PDB entry 6PST | electron microscopy, 3.00 A resolution | chains G and H of the 10 polymer chains in the assembly

[Chain G (and H)]
Name: DNA-directed RNA polymerase subunit alpha
Organism: Escherichia coli
Notes: EC 2.7.7.6; chain H of this document is another copy of the same molecule, construct and numbering; everything in this record applies to it too
UniProt: P0A7Z4 (RPOA_ECOLI); numbering as in UniProt (aligned over 1-329)
Amino-acid sequence (329 residues; numbered 1 to 329; the number before each row is that of its first residue):
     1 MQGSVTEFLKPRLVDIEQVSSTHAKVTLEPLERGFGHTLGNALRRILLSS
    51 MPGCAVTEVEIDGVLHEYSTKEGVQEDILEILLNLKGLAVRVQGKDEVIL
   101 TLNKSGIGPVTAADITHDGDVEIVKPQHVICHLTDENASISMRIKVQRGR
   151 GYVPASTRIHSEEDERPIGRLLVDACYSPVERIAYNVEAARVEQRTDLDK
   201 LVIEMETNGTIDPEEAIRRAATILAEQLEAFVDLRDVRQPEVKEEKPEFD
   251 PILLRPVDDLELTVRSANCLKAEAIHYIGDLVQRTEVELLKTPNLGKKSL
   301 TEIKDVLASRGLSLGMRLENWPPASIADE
Unresolved in the structure: 1-4, 237-329 (chain H: 1-3, 159-170, 234-329)
Swiss-Prot annotation at these positions:
  - region: Glu-162 to Glu-165 (Required for interaction with Crp at class II promoters)
  - modified residue: Arg-265 (ADP-ribosylarginine), Lys-297 (N6-acetyllysine), Lys-298 (N6-acetyllysine)

[Chain G / chain H interface]
Residue-residue contacts (75):
  Val-5(G) / Pro-52(H)
  Val-5(G) / Gly-149(H)
  Val-5(G) / Arg-150(H)
  Thr-6(G) / Arg-150(H)
  Glu-7(G) / Arg-150(H)  salt bridge
  Phe-8(G) / Ser-50(H)
  Phe-8(G) / Arg-150(H)
  Phe-8(G) / Ile-223(H)  hydrophobic
  Phe-8(G) / Gln-227(H)
  Leu-9(G) / Gln-227(H)
  Lys-10(G) / Glu-226(H)
  Lys-10(G) / Glu-229(H)  salt bridge
  Pro-11(G) / Gln-227(H)
  Pro-11(G) / Ala-230(H)
  Leu-13(G) / Phe-231(H)  hydrophobic
  Leu-28(G) / Phe-231(H)  hydrophobic
  Gly-34(G) / Arg-45(H)  hydrogen bond (backbone-side chain)
  Phe-35(G) / Ile-46(H)  hydrophobic
  Phe-35(G) / Ser-50(H)
  Phe-35(G) / Ile-223(H)  hydrophobic
  Phe-35(G) / Gln-227(H)
  His-37(G) / Arg-45(H)
  Thr-38(G) / Ala-42(H)
  Thr-38(G) / Arg-45(H)  hydrogen bond
  Thr-38(G) / Ile-46(H)
  Leu-39(G) / Leu-224(H)  hydrophobic
  Leu-39(G) / Leu-228(H)  hydrophobic
  Asn-41(G) / Asn-41(H)
  Arg-45(G) / Gly-34(H)  hydrogen bond (side chain-backbone)
  Arg-45(G) / His-37(H)
  Arg-45(G) / Thr-38(H)
  Ile-46(G) / Phe-35(H)  hydrophobic
  Ile-46(G) / Thr-38(H)
  Ser-50(G) / Phe-8(H)
  Ser-50(G) / Phe-35(H)
  Gly-149(G) / Val-5(H)
  Arg-150(G) / Val-5(H)  hydrogen bond (side chain-backbone)
  Arg-150(G) / Glu-7(H)  salt bridge
  Arg-150(G) / Phe-8(H)
  Arg-218(G) / Ala-230(H)  hydrogen bond (side chain-backbone)
  Arg-218(G) / Phe-231(H)  hydrogen bond (side chain-backbone)
  Arg-218(G) / Val-232(H)
  Arg-218(G) / Asp-233(H)  salt bridge
  Ala-221(G) / Leu-228(H)
  Ala-221(G) / Phe-231(H)  hydrophobic
  Ala-221(G) / Val-232(H)
  Thr-222(G) / Phe-231(H)
  Thr-222(G) / Val-232(H)
  Thr-222(G) / Asp-233(H)  hydrogen bond
  Ile-223(G) / Phe-8(H)  hydrophobic
  Ile-223(G) / Phe-35(H)  hydrophobic
  Leu-224(G) / Leu-228(H)  hydrophobic
  Ala-225(G) / Val-232(H)  hydrophobic
  Glu-226(G) / Phe-8(H)
  Glu-226(G) / Lys-10(H)  salt bridge
  Gln-227(G) / Phe-8(H)
  Gln-227(G) / Leu-9(H)
  Gln-227(G) / Leu-31(H)
  Gln-227(G) / Phe-35(H)
  Gln-227(G) / Leu-39(H)
  Leu-228(G) / Leu-224(H)  hydrophobic
  Leu-228(G) / Ala-225(H)
  Ala-230(G) / Lys-10(H)
  Ala-230(G) / Pro-11(H)
  Phe-231(G) / Leu-28(H)  hydrophobic
  Phe-231(G) / Leu-43(H)  hydrophobic
  Phe-231(G) / Ile-203(H)  hydrophobic
  Val-232(G) / Arg-218(H)
  Val-232(G) / Thr-222(H)
  Leu-234(G) / Glu-214(H)
  Leu-234(G) / Arg-218(H)  hydrogen bond (backbone-side chain)
  Arg-235(G) / Val-14(H)
  Arg-235(G) / Ile-16(H)
  Asp-236(G) / Val-14(H)
  Asp-236(G) / Ile-16(H)
Other interface residues (no listed pair), chain G (42 interface residues in all): Arg-12, Ala-42, Pro-52, Arg-148, Glu-215, Ile-217, Asp-233
Other interface residues (no listed pair), chain H (46 interface residues in all): Thr-6, Asp-15, Glu-32, Arg-148, Leu-201, Ile-217, Ala-221

[Summary]
The interface between chain G and chain H involves 42 residues on one side and 46 on the other, with 8
hydrogen bonds and 5 salt bridges. Polar pairs include Glu-7(G)/Arg-150(H), Lys-10(G)/Glu-229(H) and
Arg-218(G)/Asp-233(H).
Chain G and chain H are both DNA-directed RNA polymerase subunit alpha (Escherichia coli); the structure,
Escherichia coli RNA polymerase promoter unwinding intermediate (TRPi1.5b) with TraR and mutant rpsT P2
promoter, was determined by electron microscopy, deposited together with 6PSQ, 6PSR, 6PSS, 6PSU, 6PSV and
6PSW.
